Entry 8JQ3 (X-ray diffraction, 1.90 A resolution); this record covers chains A and B of the 4 polymer chains in the assembly.

# Chain A (and B)
Protein: L-rhamnose isomerase
From: Lacticaseibacillus rhamnosus
Notes: chain B of this document is another copy of the same molecule, construct and numbering; everything in this record applies to it too
Sequence (434 residues; each row starts with the number of its first residue):
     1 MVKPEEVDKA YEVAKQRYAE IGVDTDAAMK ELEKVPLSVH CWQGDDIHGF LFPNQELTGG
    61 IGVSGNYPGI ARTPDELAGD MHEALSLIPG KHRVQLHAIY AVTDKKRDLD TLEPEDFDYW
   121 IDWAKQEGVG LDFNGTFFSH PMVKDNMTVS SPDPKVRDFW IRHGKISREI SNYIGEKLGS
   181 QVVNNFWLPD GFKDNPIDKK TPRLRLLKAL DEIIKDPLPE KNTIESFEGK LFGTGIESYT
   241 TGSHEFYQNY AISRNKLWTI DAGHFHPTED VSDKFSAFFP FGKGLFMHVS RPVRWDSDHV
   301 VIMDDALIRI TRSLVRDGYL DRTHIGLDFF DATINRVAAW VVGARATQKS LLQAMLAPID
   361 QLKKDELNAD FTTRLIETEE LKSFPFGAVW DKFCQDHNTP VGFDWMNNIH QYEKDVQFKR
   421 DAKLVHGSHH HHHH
Disordered / not traced: 54-63, 421-434 (chain B: 54-64, 421-434)
Metal / ion sites: Mn2+ site 1: E228, D261, H288, D328; Mn2+ site 2: H264, D296, D298
What the authors report for this chain:
  - Mn2+ coordination: E228, D261, H264, H288, D296, D298, D328
  - catalytic residues: D328 (proposed by the authors, not directly observed)

# How chain A and chain B interact
Contacting residue pairs (68; chain A residue first):
  E6(A) - E20(B)
  R17(A) - V2(B)
  R17(A) - D391(B)  salt bridge
  I21(A) - F403(B)  hydrophobic
  Y67(A) - T372(B)
  P267(A) - T268(B)
  T268(A) - P267(B)
  T268(A) - T268(B)
  T268(A) - R294(B)  hydrogen bond (backbone-side chain)
  R294(A) - T268(B)  hydrogen bond (side chain-backbone)
  I302(A) - L375(B)  hydrophobic
  I302(A) - E379(B)
  M303(A) - E379(B)  hydrogen bond (backbone-side chain)
  M303(A) - K382(B)  hydrogen bond (backbone-side chain)
  D304(A) - D305(B)
  D305(A) - D304(B)
  D305(A) - D305(B)  hydrogen bond (side chain-backbone)
  I334(A) - F371(B)
  I334(A) - T372(B)
  I334(A) - L375(B)  hydrophobic
  N335(A) - T372(B)  hydrogen bond (backbone-side chain)
  V342(A) - I376(B)  hydrophobic
  V342(A) - E379(B)
  K349(A) - E379(B)  hydrogen bond (side chain-backbone)
  K349(A) - E380(B)
  K349(A) - S383(B)  hydrogen bond
  F371(A) - I334(B)
  T372(A) - Y67(B)
  T372(A) - I334(B)
  T372(A) - N335(B)  hydrogen bond (side chain-backbone)
  L375(A) - I302(B)  hydrophobic
  L375(A) - I334(B)  hydrophobic
  L375(A) - V342(B)  hydrophobic
  I376(A) - V342(B)  hydrophobic
  I376(A) - W405(B)  hydrophobic
  I376(A) - M406(B)  hydrophobic
  E377(A) - F403(B)
  E377(A) - M406(B)
  E379(A) - I302(B)
  E379(A) - M303(B)  hydrogen bond (side chain-backbone)
  E379(A) - V342(B)
  E379(A) - K349(B)  hydrogen bond (backbone-side chain)
  E380(A) - G402(B)
  E380(A) - F403(B)
  E380(A) - W405(B)  hydrogen bond
  K382(A) - I302(B)
  K382(A) - M303(B)  hydrogen bond (side chain-backbone)
  K382(A) - F386(B)
  S383(A) - K349(B)  hydrogen bond
  S383(A) - F386(B)
  S383(A) - G387(B)
  S383(A) - W390(B)
  F384(A) - F403(B)  hydrophobic
  F386(A) - K382(B)
  F386(A) - S383(B)
  G387(A) - S383(B)
  W390(A) - S383(B)
  D391(A) - R17(B)  salt bridge
  G402(A) - E380(B)
  F403(A) - I21(B)  hydrophobic
  F403(A) - E377(B)
  F403(A) - E380(B)
  F403(A) - L381(B)  hydrophobic
  F403(A) - F384(B)  hydrophobic
  W405(A) - I376(B)  hydrophobic
  W405(A) - E380(B)  hydrogen bond
  M406(A) - I376(B)  hydrophobic
  M406(A) - E377(B)
Interface residues without a listed pair, chain A (46 interface residues in all): M1, V2, A10, V13, D270, R291, V300, A338, R345, A346, T373, L381, V401
Interface residues without a listed pair, chain B (46 interface residues in all): E6, A10, V13, D270, R291, V300, A338, R345, A346, T373, V401

# Summary
Chain A and chain B each contribute 46 residues to their interface, with 15 hydrogen bonds and 2 salt bridges.
Polar contacts include R17(A)-D391(B), T268(A)-R294(B) and M303(A)-E379(B). E228(A), D261(A), H288(A) and
D328(A) form the Mn2+ site 1. The paper reports the catalytic residue D328(A); Mn2+ coordination by E228(A),
D261(A) and H264(A) among others.
Both chains are L-rhamnose isomerase (Lacticaseibacillus rhamnosus). Entry 8JQ3 (Crystal structure of
L-rhamnose isomerase from Lactobacillus rhamnosus) was determined by X-ray diffraction, deposited together
with 8JQ4, 8JQ5 and 8JQ6.
